Entry 7UZ7 (electron microscopy, 2.90 A resolution); this record covers chains B and N of the 9 polymer chains in the assembly.

== Chain B ==
Name: Spike glycoprotein
Organism: Severe acute respiratory syndrome coronavirus 2
Notes: fragment: Spike 6P
UniProtKB: P0DTC2 (SPIKE_SARS2); residue numbers follow UniProt; this construct covers 1-676, 680-1213
Chain sequence (1256 residues; row label = number of the first residue in the row; note: 3 numbers in that range are skipped by the numbering (no residue carries them; nothing is unmodelled there)):
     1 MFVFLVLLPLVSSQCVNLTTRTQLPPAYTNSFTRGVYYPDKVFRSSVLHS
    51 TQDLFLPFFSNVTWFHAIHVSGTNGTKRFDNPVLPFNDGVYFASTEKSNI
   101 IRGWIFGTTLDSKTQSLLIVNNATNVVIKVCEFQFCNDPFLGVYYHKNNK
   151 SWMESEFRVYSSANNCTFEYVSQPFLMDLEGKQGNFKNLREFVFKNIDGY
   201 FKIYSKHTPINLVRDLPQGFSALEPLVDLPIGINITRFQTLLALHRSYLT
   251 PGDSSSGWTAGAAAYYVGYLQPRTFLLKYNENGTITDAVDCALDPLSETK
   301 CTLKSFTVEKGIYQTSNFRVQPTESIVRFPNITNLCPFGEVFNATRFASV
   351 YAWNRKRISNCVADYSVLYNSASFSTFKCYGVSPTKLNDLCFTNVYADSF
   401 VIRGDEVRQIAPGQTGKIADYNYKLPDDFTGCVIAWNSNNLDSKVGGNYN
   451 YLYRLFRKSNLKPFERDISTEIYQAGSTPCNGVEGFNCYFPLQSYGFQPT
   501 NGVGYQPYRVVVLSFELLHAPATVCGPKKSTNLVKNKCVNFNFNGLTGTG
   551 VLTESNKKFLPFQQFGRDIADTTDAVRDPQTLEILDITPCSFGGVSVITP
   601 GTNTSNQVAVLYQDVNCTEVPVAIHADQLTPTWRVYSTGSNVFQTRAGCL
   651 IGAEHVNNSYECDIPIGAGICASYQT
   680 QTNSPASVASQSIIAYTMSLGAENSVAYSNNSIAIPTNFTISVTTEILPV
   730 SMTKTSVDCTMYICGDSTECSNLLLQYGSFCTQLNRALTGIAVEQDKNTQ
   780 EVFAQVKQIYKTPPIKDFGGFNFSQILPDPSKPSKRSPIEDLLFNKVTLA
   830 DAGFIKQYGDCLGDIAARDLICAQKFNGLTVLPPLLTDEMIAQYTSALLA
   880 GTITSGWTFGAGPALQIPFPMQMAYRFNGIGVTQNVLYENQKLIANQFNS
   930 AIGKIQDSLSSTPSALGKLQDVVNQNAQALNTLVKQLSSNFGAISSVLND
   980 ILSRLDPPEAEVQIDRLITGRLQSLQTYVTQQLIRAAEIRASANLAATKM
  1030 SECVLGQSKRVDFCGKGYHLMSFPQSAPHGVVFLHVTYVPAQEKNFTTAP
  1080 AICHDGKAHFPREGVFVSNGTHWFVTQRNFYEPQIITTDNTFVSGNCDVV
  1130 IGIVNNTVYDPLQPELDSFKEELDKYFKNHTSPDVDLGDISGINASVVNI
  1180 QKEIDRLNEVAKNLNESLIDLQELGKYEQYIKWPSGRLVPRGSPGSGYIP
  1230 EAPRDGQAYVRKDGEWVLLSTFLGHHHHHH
Disordered / not traced: 1-25, 72-73, 179-186, 621-635, 680-688, 828-853, 1148-1259
Differences from the reference sequence: engineered mutation P817 (Phe in P0DTC2), P892 (Ala in P0DTC2), P899 (Ala in P0DTC2), P942 (Ala in P0DTC2), P986 (Lys in P0DTC2), P987 (Val in P0DTC2); expression tag (1214-1259)
Disulfides: C131-C166, C291-C301, C336-C361, C379-C432, C391-C525, C480-C488, C617-C649, C662-C671, C738-C760, C743-C749, C1032-C1043, C1082-C1126
Covalent attachments: N-acetylglucosamine (NAG) linked to N61, N122, N282, N331, N343, N603, N616, N657, N709, N717, N801, N1074, N1098, N1134
UniProt features mapped onto this chain:
  - region: N280 to C301 (Putative superantigen), R403 to D405 (Integrin-binding motif), N448 to F456 (Immunodominant HLA epitope recognized by the CD8+), S816 to Y837 (Fusion peptide 1), K835 to F855 (Fusion peptide 2), D1163 to E1202 (Heptad repeat 2)
  - site: R815, S816 (Cleavage)
  - glycosylation: N17 (N-linked (GlcNAc...) (complex) asparagine), N61 (N-linked (GlcNAc...) (hybrid) asparagine), N74 (N-linked (GlcNAc...) (complex) asparagine), N122 (N-linked (GlcNAc...) (hybrid) asparagine), N149 (N-linked (GlcNAc...) (complex) asparagine), N165 (N-linked (GlcNAc...) (complex) asparagine), N234 (N-linked (GlcNAc...) (high mannose) asparagine), N282 (N-linked (GlcNAc...) (complex) asparagine), T323 (O-linked (GalNAc) threonine), S325 (O-linked (HexNAc...) serine), N331 (N-linked (GlcNAc...) (complex) asparagine), N343 (N-linked (GlcNAc...) (complex) asparagine), N603 (N-linked (GlcNAc...) (hybrid) asparagine), N616 (N-linked (GlcNAc...) (complex) asparagine), N657 (N-linked (GlcNAc...) (complex) asparagine), T676 (O-linked (GlcNAc...) threonine), N709 (N-linked (GlcNAc...) (high mannose) asparagine), N717 (N-linked (GlcNAc...) (hybrid) asparagine), N801 (N-linked (GlcNAc...) (hybrid) asparagine), N1074 (N-linked (GlcNAc...) (hybrid) asparagine) and 5 more in UniProt

== Chain N ==
Name: M8a-31 Fab light chain
Organism: Mus musculus
Notes: antibody fragment or engineered binder
Chain sequence (220 residues; each row starts with the number of its first residue; note: 14 numbers in that range are skipped by the numbering (no residue carries them; nothing is unmodelled there)):
     1 DIVMTQSPSSLTVTAGEKVTMSCKSSQSLLNSGNQKNYLTWYQQKVGQPP
    51 KLLIYWA
    65 STRDPGVP
    74 DRFTGSG
    83 FGTDFTLTISSVQAEDLAVYYCQNDYS
   114 YPLTFGAGTKVELKRTVAAPSVFIFPPSDEQLKSGTASVVCLLNNFYPRE
   164 AKVQWKVDNALQSGNSQESVTEQDSKDSTYSLSSTLTLSKADYEKHKVYA
   214 CEVTHQGLSSPVTKSFNRGEC
Disordered / not traced: 127-234
Disulfides: C23-C104

== Chain B / chain N interface ==
Pairs across the interface - 17 pairs, chain B then chain N:
  N370(B) - G33(N)
  N370(B) - N34(N)
  A372(B) - G33(N)
  A372(B) - N34(N)
  A372(B) - Q35(N)
  F374(B) - W56(N)
  S375(B) - K36(N)
  S375(B) - W56(N)
  S375(B) - T66(N)  hydrogen bond (backbone-side chain)
  T376(B) - Y55(N)
  T376(B) - T66(N)
  F377(B) - W56(N)  hydrophobic
  K378(B) - Y55(N)
  K378(B) - D68(N)  salt bridge
  R408(B) - R67(N)
  R408(B) - P69(N)
  R408(B) - P72(N)
Interface residues without a listed pair, chain B (10 interface residues in all): Y369, Q414
Interface residues without a listed pair, chain N (12 interface residues in all): G70

== Overview ==
10 residues of chain B and 12 residues of chain N are in contact; the contacts include 1 hydrogen bond and 1
salt bridge. Polar pairs include K378(B)-D68(N) and S375(B)-T66(N). Covalently linked N-acetylglucosamine: at
N61(B), N122(B), N282(B), N331(B), N343(B) and N603(B) and 8 more.
Chain B is Spike glycoprotein (Severe acute respiratory syndrome coronavirus 2) and chain N is M8a-31 Fab
light chain (Mus musculus); the structure, Structure of the SARS-CoV-2 S 6P trimer in complex with the mouse
antibody Fab fragment, M8a-31, was determined by electron microscopy, deposited together with 7UZ4, 7UZ6,
7UZ8, 7UZ9, 7UZA, 7UZB, 7UZC and 7UZD.
